8I9P - chains C1 and LF of the 33 polymer chains in the assembly; structure by electron microscopy, 3.00 A resolution.

Chain C1:
Molecule: 3341-nt RNA strand
Organism: Chaetomium thermophilum
Sequence (3341 nucleotides; row label = number of the first residue in the row):
     1 GGUUGACCUC GGAUCAGGUA GGAGGACCCG CUGAACUUAA GCAUAUCAAU AAGCGGAGGA
    61 AAAGAAACCA ACAGGGAUUG CCCUAGUAAC GGCGAGUGAA GCGGCAACAG CUCAAAUUUG
   121 AAAGCUGGCU UCGGCCCGCG UUGUAAUUUG GAGAGGAUGC UUUGGGCGAG GCUCCUUCUG
   181 AGUUCCCUGG AACGGGACGC CACAGAGGGU GAGAGCCCCG UAUAGUUGGA AGCCAAGCCU
   241 GUGUAAAGCU CCUUCGACGA GUCGAGUAGU UUGGGAAUGC UGCUCAAAAU GGGAGGUAAA
   301 UUUCUUCUAA AGCUAAAUAC CGGCCAGAGA CCGAUAGCGC ACAAGUAGAG UGAUCGAAAG
   361 AUGAAAAGCA CUUUGAAAAG AGGGUUAAAU AGCACGUGAA AUUGUUGAAA GGGAAGCGCU
   421 UGUGACCAGA CUUGCGCCCG GCGGAUCAUC CGGUGUUCUC ACCGGUGCAC UCCGCCGGGC
   481 UCAGGCCAGC AUCGGUUCUG GCGGGGGGAU AAAGGCCCAG GGAAUGUGGC UCCUCCGGGA
   541 GUGUUAUAGC CCUGGGUGUA AUACCCUCGC CGGGACCGAG GACCGCGCUC UGCAAGGAUG
   601 CUGGCGUAAU GGUCACCAGC GACCCGUCUU GAAACACGGA CCAAGGAGUC AAGGUUUUGC
   661 GCGAGUGUUU GGGUGUAAAA CCCGCACGCG UAAUGAAAGU GAACGUAGGU GAGAGCUUCG
   721 GCGCAUCAUC GACCGAUCCU GAUGUAUUCG GAUGGAUUUG AGUAGGAGCG UUAAGCCUUG
   781 GACCCGAAAG AUGGUGAACU AUGCUUGGAU AGGGUGAAGC CAGAGGAAAC UCUGGUGGAG
   841 GCUCGCAGCG GUUCUGACGU GCAAAUCGAU CGUCAAAUCU GAGCAUGGGG GCGAAAGACU
   901 AAUCGAACCA UCUAGUAGCU GGUUACCGCC GAAGUUUCCC UCAGGAUAGC AGUGUCGACC
   961 UUCAGUUUUA UGAGGUAAAG CGAAUGAUUA GGGACUCGGG GGCGAUUUUU AGCCUUCAUC
  1021 CAUUCUCAAA CUUUAAAUAU GUAAGAAGCC CUUGUUACUU AACUGAACGU GGGCAUUCGA
  1081 AUGUAUCGAC ACUAGUGGGC CAUUUUUGGU AAGCAGAACU GGCGAUGCGG GAUGAACCGA
  1141 ACGCGGGGUU AAGGUGCCGG AGUGGACGCU CAUCAGACAC CACAAAAGGC GUUAGUACAU
  1201 CUUGACAGCA GGACGGUGGC CAUGGAAGUC GGAAUCCGCU AAGGACUGUG UAACAACUCA
  1261 CCUGCCGAAU GUACUAGCCC UGAAAAUGGA UGGCGCUCAA GCGUCCCACC CAUACCCCGC
  1321 CCUCAGGGUA GAAACGAUGC CCUGAGGAGU AGGCGGCCGU GGAGGUCAGU GACGAAGCCU
  1381 AGGGCGUGAG CCCGGGUCGA ACGGCCUCUA GUGCAGAUCU UGGUGGUAGU AGCAAAUACU
  1441 UCAAUGAGAA CUUGAAGGAC CGAAGUGGGG AAAGGUUCCA UGUGAACAGC GGUUGGACAU
  1501 GGGUUAGUCG AUCCUAAGCC AUAGGGAAGU UCCGUUUCAA AGGGGCACUC GUGCCCCGUG
  1561 UGGCGAAAGG GAAGCCGGUU AAUAUUCCGG CACCUGGAUG UGGGUUUUGC GCGGCAACGC
  1621 AACUGAACGC GGAGACGACG GCGGGGGCCC CGGGCAGAGU UCUCUUUUCU UCUUAACGGU
  1681 CUAUCACCCU GGAAACAGUU UGUCUGGAGA UAGGGUUUAA UGGCCGGAAG AGCCCGACAC
  1741 UUCUGUCGGG UCCGGUGCGC UCUCGACGUC CCUUGAAAAU CCGCGGGAGG GAAUAAUUCU
  1801 CACGCCAGGU CGUACUCAUA ACCGCAGCAG GUCCCCAAGG UGAACAGCCU CUGGUUGAUA
  1861 GAACAAUGUA GAUAAGGGAA GUCGGCAAAA UAGAUCCGUA ACUUCGGGAA AAGGAUUGGC
  1921 UCUAAGGGUU GGGCACGUUG GGCUUUGGGC GGACGCCCUG GGAGCAGAGG GCCUCUAGCC
  1981 GGGCAACCGG CCGGCGGCCC UCAGCACCCG GGGUUGAAGC CCUUAGCAGG CUUCGGCCGU
  2041 CCGGCGUGCG GUUAACAACC AACUUAGAAC UGGUACGGAC AGGGGGAAUC UGACUGUCUA
  2101 AUUAAAACAU AGCAUUGCGA UGGCCAGAAA GUGGUGUUGA CGCAAUGUGA UUUCUGCCCA
  2161 GUGCUCUGAA UGUCAAAGUG AAGAAAUUCA ACCAAGCGCG GGUAAACGGC GGGAGUAACU
  2221 AUGACUCUCU UAAGGUAGCC AAAUGCCUCG UCAUCUAAUU AGUGACGCGC AUGAAUGGAU
  2281 UAACGAGAUU CCCACUGUCC CUAUCUACUA UCUAGCGAAA CCACAGCCAA GGGAACGGGC
  2341 UUGGCAAAAU CAGCGGGGAA AGAAGACCCU GUUGAGCUUG ACUCUAGUUU GACAUUGUGA
  2401 AAAGACAUAG GAGGUGUAGA AUAGGUGGGA GCUUCGGCGC CAGUGAAAUA CCACUACUCC
  2461 UAUUGUUUUU UUACUUAUUC AAUGAAGCGG GGCUGGACUU GCGUCCAACU UCUGGAGUUA
  2521 AGGUCCUUCG CGGGCCGACC CGGGUUGAAG ACAUUGUCAG GUGGGGAGUU UGGCUGGGGC
  2581 GGCACAUCUG UUAAACCAUA ACGCAGGUGU CCUAAGGGGG GCUCAUGGAG AACAGAAAUC
  2641 UCCAGUAGAA CAAAAGGGUA AAAGUCCCCU UGAUUUUGAU UUUCAGUGUG AAUACAAACC
  2701 AUGAAAGUGU GGCCUAUCGA UCCUUUAGUC CCUCGAAAUU UGAGGCUAGA GGUGCCAGAA
  2761 AAGUUACCAC AGGGAUAACU GGCUUGUGGC GGCCAAGCGU UCAUAGCGAC GUCGCUUUUU
  2821 GAUCCUUCGA UGUCGGCUCU UCCUAUCAUA CCGAAGCAGA AUUCGGUAAG CGUUGGAUUG
  2881 UUCACCCACU AAUAGGGAAC GUGAGCUGGG UUUAGACCGU CGUGAGACAG GUUAGUUUUA
  2941 CCCUACUGAU GAACUCGUCG CAAUGGUAAU UCAGCUUAGU ACGAGAGGAA CCGCUGAUUC
  3001 AGAUAAUUGG UUUUUGCGGU UGUCCGACCG GGCAGUGCCG CGAAGCUACC AUCUGCUGGA
  3061 UAAUGGCUGA ACGCCUCUAA GUCAGAAUCC AUGCCAGAAC GCGACGAUAC UACCCGCACG
  3121 UUGUAGACGU AUAAGAAUAG GCUCCGGCCU CGUAUCCUAG CAGGCGAUUC CUCCGCCGGC
  3181 CUCGAAGUGG CCGUCGGUAA UUCGCGUAUU GCAAUUUAGA CACGCGCGGG AUCAAAUCCU
  3241 UUGCAGACGA CUUAGAUGUG CGAAAGGGUC CUGUAAGCAG UAGAGUAGCC UUGUUGUUAC
  3301 GAUCUGCUGA GGGUAAGCCC UCCUUCGCCU AGAUUUCCCA G
Not modelled in the structure: 1-2, 694-706, 800-905, 987-1028, 1179-1290, 1438-2309, 2327-3111, 3121-3123, 3215-3217, 3239-3330, 3338-3341

Chain LF:
Protein: 60S ribosomal protein l7-like protein
Organism: Chaetomium thermophilum
UniProt: G0SFL0 (G0SFL0_CHATD); residue numbers follow UniProt; this construct covers 1-249
Amino-acid sequence (249 residues; row label = number of the first residue in the row):
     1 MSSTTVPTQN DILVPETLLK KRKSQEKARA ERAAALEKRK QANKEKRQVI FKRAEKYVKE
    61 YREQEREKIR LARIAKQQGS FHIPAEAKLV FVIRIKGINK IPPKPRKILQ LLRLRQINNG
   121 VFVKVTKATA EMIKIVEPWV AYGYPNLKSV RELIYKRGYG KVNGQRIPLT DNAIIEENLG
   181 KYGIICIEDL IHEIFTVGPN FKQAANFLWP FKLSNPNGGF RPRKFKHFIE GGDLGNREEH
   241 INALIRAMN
Not modelled in the structure: 1-9

Interface between chain C1 and chain LF:
Pairs across the interface - 118 pairs, chain C1 then chain LF:
  U497(C1) - Lys156(LF)  salt bridge to the phosphate
  U497(C1) - Arg157(LF)  salt bridge to the phosphate
  C498(C1) - Asn217(LF)  phosphate contact
  U499(C1) - Asn217(LF)  hydrogen bond to the phosphate
  G506(C1) - Arg66(LF)  hydrogen bond to the phosphate
  G506(C1) - Ile69(LF)  sugar contact
  G507(C1) - Arg66(LF)  salt bridge to the phosphate
  G507(C1) - Ile69(LF)  sugar contact
  G507(C1) - Arg73(LF)  salt bridge to the phosphate
  G508(C1) - Arg73(LF)  salt bridge to the phosphate
  G508(C1) - Lys76(LF)  sugar contact
  A509(C1) - Lys76(LF)  salt bridge to the phosphate
  U510(C1) - Arg73(LF)  hydrogen bond to the base
  U510(C1) - Lys76(LF)  salt bridge to the phosphate
  C566(C1) - Asn146(LF)  hydrogen bond to the phosphate
  U567(C1) - Asn146(LF)  hydrogen bond to the phosphate
  U567(C1) - Lys148(LF)  phosphate contact
  U567(C1) - Arg246(LF)  salt bridge to the phosphate
  C568(C1) - Lys148(LF)  salt bridge to the phosphate
  G569(C1) - Arg151(LF)  salt bridge to the phosphate
  G585(C1) - Leu36(LF)  phosphate contact
  G585(C1) - Arg39(LF)  hydrogen bond to the phosphate
  G585(C1) - Lys40(LF)  salt bridge to the phosphate
  C586(C1) - Arg39(LF)  salt bridge to the phosphate
  C586(C1) - Lys40(LF)  salt bridge to the phosphate
  C586(C1) - Asn43(LF)  hydrogen bond to the phosphate
  C586(C1) - Asp171(LF)  hydrogen bond to the sugar
  G587(C1) - Asn43(LF)  phosphate contact
  G587(C1) - Arg47(LF)  hydrogen bond to the phosphate
  C588(C1) - Arg47(LF)  salt bridge to the phosphate
  A964(C1) - Lys107(LF)  hydrogen bond to the phosphate
  G965(C1) - Pro103(LF)  base contact
  G965(C1) - Lys104(LF)  sugar contact
  G965(C1) - Lys107(LF)  salt bridge to the phosphate
  U966(C1) - Lys104(LF)  phosphate contact
  U966(C1) - Lys107(LF)  sugar contact
  U966(C1) - Ile108(LF)  sugar contact
  U966(C1) - Leu111(LF)  base contact
  U967(C1) - Lys104(LF)  salt bridge to the phosphate
  U967(C1) - Ala128(LF)  hydrogen bond to the sugar
  U967(C1) - Glu131(LF)  sugar contact
  U967(C1) - Met132(LF)  sugar contact
  U967(C1) - Ile135(LF)  sugar contact
  U968(C1) - Lys127(LF)  hydrogen bond to the phosphate
  U968(C1) - Ala128(LF)  sugar contact
  U968(C1) - Glu131(LF)  phosphate contact
  U969(C1) - Lys127(LF)  salt bridge to the phosphate
  U1040(C1) - Lys104(LF)  salt bridge to the phosphate
  A1081(C1) - Thr129(LF)  sugar contact
  U1082(C1) - Leu111(LF)  hydrogen bond to the sugar
  U1082(C1) - Lys202(LF)  salt bridge to the phosphate
  G1083(C1) - Leu111(LF)  sugar contact
  G1083(C1) - Arg113(LF)  sugar contact
  G1083(C1) - Lys202(LF)  salt bridge to the phosphate
  G1083(C1) - Asn206(LF)  phosphate contact
  U1084(C1) - Asn206(LF)  hydrogen bond to the phosphate
  A1085(C1) - Trp209(LF)  base contact
  U1120(C1) - Pro103(LF)  phosphate contact
  G1121(C1) - Lys100(LF)  hydrogen bond to the sugar
  G1121(C1) - Pro103(LF)  phosphate contact
  G1122(C1) - Lys100(LF)  hydrogen bond to the sugar
  G1139(C1) - Lys96(LF)  salt bridge to the phosphate
  G1139(C1) - Phe225(LF)  sugar contact
  A1140(C1) - Lys96(LF)  salt bridge to the phosphate
  A1140(C1) - Gly97(LF)  hydrogen bond to the phosphate
  A1140(C1) - Asn99(LF)  base contact
  A1140(C1) - Ile117(LF)  phosphate contact
  A1140(C1) - Phe225(LF)  phosphate contact
  A1141(C1) - Gly97(LF)  phosphate contact
  A1141(C1) - Ile98(LF)  hydrogen bond to the phosphate
  A1141(C1) - Asn99(LF)  hydrogen bond to the sugar
  A1141(C1) - Ile117(LF)  phosphate contact
  G1148(C1) - Ser214(LF)  hydrogen bond to the base
  U1149(C1) - Asn215(LF)  hydrogen bond to the base
  U1149(C1) - Pro216(LF)  hydrogen bond to the sugar
  U1149(C1) - Asn217(LF)  sugar contact
  U1149(C1) - Gly218(LF)  phosphate contact
  U1150(C1) - Asn215(LF)  hydrogen bond to the sugar
  U1150(C1) - Pro216(LF)  phosphate contact
  U1150(C1) - Gly218(LF)  hydrogen bond to the phosphate
  U1150(C1) - Gly219(LF)  hydrogen bond to the phosphate
  U1150(C1) - Phe220(LF)  phosphate contact
  A1151(C1) - Phe220(LF)  hydrogen bond to the phosphate
  A1151(C1) - Arg221(LF)  phosphate contact
  A1151(C1) - Lys224(LF)  phosphate contact
  A1151(C1) - Phe225(LF)  sugar contact
  A1152(C1) - Pro222(LF)  phosphate contact
  A1152(C1) - Arg223(LF)  phosphate contact
  A1152(C1) - Lys224(LF)  hydrogen bond to the phosphate
  G1153(C1) - Arg223(LF)  salt bridge to the phosphate
  A1314(C1) - Ile117(LF)  sugar contact
  A1314(C1) - Asn215(LF)  base contact
  C1315(C1) - Gln116(LF)  hydrogen bond to the phosphate
  C1315(C1) - Ile117(LF)  sugar contact
  C1315(C1) - Asn118(LF)  hydrogen bond to the sugar
  C1315(C1) - Leu213(LF)  hydrogen bond to the sugar
  C1315(C1) - Ser214(LF)  sugar contact
  C1315(C1) - Asn215(LF)  base contact
  C1316(C1) - Gln116(LF)  phosphate contact
  C1316(C1) - Arg157(LF)  hydrogen bond to the sugar
  C1316(C1) - Lys212(LF)  phosphate contact
  C1316(C1) - Leu213(LF)  sugar contact
  C1316(C1) - Ser214(LF)  sugar contact
  C1317(C1) - Arg166(LF)  salt bridge to the phosphate
  C1317(C1) - Lys212(LF)  salt bridge to the phosphate
  A1325(C1) - Gln165(LF)  base contact
  G1326(C1) - Gln165(LF)  base contact
  G1331(C1) - Thr17(LF)  hydrogen bond to the sugar
  G1331(C1) - Lys20(LF)  base contact
  G1331(C1) - Lys21(LF)  sugar contact
  G1331(C1) - Ser24(LF)  hydrogen bond to the base
  A1332(C1) - Leu18(LF)  phosphate contact
  A1332(C1) - Lys21(LF)  salt bridge to the phosphate
  U1343(C1) - Gln165(LF)  hydrogen bond to the sugar
  U1343(C1) - Ile167(LF)  sugar contact
  G1344(C1) - Gln165(LF)  sugar contact
  G1344(C1) - Arg166(LF)  hydrogen bond to the sugar
  A1345(C1) - Arg166(LF)  salt bridge to the phosphate
Also at the interface, not in a pair above, chain LF (67 interface residues in all): Ile95, Ile101, Gln110, Arg115, Lys161, Gly164

In short:
Chain C1 and chain LF form an interface of 51 and 67 residues respectively, with 35 hydrogen bonds and 27 salt
bridges. Among the polar pairs are U510(C1)-Arg73(LF), G1148(C1)-Ser214(LF) and U1149(C1)-Asn215(LF).
Here chain C1 is a 3341-nt RNA strand and chain LF is 60S ribosomal protein l7-like protein, both from
Chaetomium thermophilum. Entry 8I9P (Cryo-EM structure of a Chaetomium thermophilum pre-60S ribosomal subunit
- State Mak16) was determined by electron microscopy together with 8I9T, 8I9V, 8I9W, 8I9X, 8I9Y, 8I9Z and 8IA0
from the same study.
